5XQI - chains A and B of the 4 polymer chains in the assembly; structure by X-ray diffraction, 2.80 A resolution.

== Chain A (and B) ==
Molecule: Protein rogdi homolog
Organism: Homo sapiens
Notes: chain B of this document is another copy of the same molecule, construct and numbering; everything in this record applies to it too
UniProtKB: Q9GZN7 (ROGDI_HUMAN); residue numbers follow UniProt; this construct covers 1-287
Sequence (289 residues; row label = number of the first residue in the row; numbers below 1 keep their minus sign (Ser-1 is residue -1)):
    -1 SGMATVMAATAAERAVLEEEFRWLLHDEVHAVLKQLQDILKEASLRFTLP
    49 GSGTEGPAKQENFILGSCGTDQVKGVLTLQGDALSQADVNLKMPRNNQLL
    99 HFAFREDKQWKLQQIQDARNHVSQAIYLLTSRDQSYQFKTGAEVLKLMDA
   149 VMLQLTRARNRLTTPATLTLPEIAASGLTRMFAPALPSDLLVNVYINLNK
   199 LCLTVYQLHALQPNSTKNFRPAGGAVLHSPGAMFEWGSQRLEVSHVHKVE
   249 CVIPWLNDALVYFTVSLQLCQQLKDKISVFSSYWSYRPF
Not modelled in the structure: -1 to 0, 48-55, 211, 235, 286-287 (chain B: -1 to 0, 48-55, 211, 286-287)
Sequence notes: expression tag (-1 to 0)
UniProt features mapped onto this chain:
  - modified residue: Ala2 (N-acetylalanine)
  - natural variant: Glu16 to Lys39 (deletion: In KTZS; uncertain significance), Tyr134 to Phe287 (deletion: In KTZS; uncertain significance), Arg157 to Phe287 (deletion: In KTZS)
  - mutagenesis: Phe261 (F261A: Decreased protein stability), Leu271 (L271A: Decreased protein stability)
What the authors report for this chain:
  - contacts within the chain: Glu26-Lys274 (salt bridge), Gln35-Gln132 (hydrogen bond), Arg44-Asp256 (salt bridge), Leu77-Leu110 (hydrophobic contact), Leu77-Ile113 (hydrophobic contact), His119-Gln152 (hydrogen bond), Asp147-Lys272 (hydrogen bond), Leu160-Ile194 (hydrophobic contact), Ile194-Leu254 (hydrophobic contact), Asn197-Asn255 (hydrogen bond)
  - conformationally variable residues: Met1 to Val14
  - mutagenesis - F261A (4-5 degC), L271A (4-5 degC): decreased stability
  - mutagenesis - Q266A: unchanged stability
  - disease-associated variants - Q96*, R157*: decreased stability (proposed by the authors, not directly observed)

== How chain A and chain B interact ==
Residue-residue contacts (8; chain A residue first):
  Ser121(A) - Arg218(B)  hydrogen bond
  Gln122(A) - Arg218(B)  hydrogen bond
  Tyr125(A) - Arg218(B)
  Arg155(A) - Gly222(B)  hydrogen bond (side chain-backbone)
  Arg218(A) - Ser121(B)  hydrogen bond
  Arg218(A) - Gln122(B)  hydrogen bond
  Arg218(A) - Tyr125(B)
  Gly222(A) - Arg155(B)  hydrogen bond (backbone-side chain)
Interface residues without a listed pair, chain A (8 interface residues in all): Thr165, Asn216
Interface residues without a listed pair, chain B (8 interface residues in all): Thr165, Asn216

== Overview ==
Chain A and chain B each contribute 8 residues to their interface; the contacts include 6 hydrogen bonds.
Polar pairs include Ser121(A)-Arg218(B), Gln122(A)-Arg218(B) and Arg155(A)-Gly222(B). From UniProt: 2
mutagenesis sites on chain A. From the paper: F261A, L271A and Q96* of chain A, among others, reduce
stability; conformational variability at Met1(A); 5 substitutions were tested in all.
Chain A and chain B are both Protein rogdi homolog (Homo sapiens); the structure, Crystal structure of
full-length human Rogdi, was determined by X-ray diffraction together with 5XQH from the same study.
